Entry 8V3U (electron microscopy, 2.60 A resolution); this record covers chains A and D of the 4 polymer chains in the assembly.

Chain A (and D):
Name: Acyl-Coenzyme A dehydrogenase family, member 11
Source organism: Mus musculus
Notes: chain D of this document is another copy of the same molecule, construct and numbering; everything in this record applies to it too
UniProt: A0A0R4J0I6 (A0A0R4J0I6_MOUSE); residues 2-779 here = UniProt positions 2-779
Sequence (778 residues; each row starts with the number of its first residue):
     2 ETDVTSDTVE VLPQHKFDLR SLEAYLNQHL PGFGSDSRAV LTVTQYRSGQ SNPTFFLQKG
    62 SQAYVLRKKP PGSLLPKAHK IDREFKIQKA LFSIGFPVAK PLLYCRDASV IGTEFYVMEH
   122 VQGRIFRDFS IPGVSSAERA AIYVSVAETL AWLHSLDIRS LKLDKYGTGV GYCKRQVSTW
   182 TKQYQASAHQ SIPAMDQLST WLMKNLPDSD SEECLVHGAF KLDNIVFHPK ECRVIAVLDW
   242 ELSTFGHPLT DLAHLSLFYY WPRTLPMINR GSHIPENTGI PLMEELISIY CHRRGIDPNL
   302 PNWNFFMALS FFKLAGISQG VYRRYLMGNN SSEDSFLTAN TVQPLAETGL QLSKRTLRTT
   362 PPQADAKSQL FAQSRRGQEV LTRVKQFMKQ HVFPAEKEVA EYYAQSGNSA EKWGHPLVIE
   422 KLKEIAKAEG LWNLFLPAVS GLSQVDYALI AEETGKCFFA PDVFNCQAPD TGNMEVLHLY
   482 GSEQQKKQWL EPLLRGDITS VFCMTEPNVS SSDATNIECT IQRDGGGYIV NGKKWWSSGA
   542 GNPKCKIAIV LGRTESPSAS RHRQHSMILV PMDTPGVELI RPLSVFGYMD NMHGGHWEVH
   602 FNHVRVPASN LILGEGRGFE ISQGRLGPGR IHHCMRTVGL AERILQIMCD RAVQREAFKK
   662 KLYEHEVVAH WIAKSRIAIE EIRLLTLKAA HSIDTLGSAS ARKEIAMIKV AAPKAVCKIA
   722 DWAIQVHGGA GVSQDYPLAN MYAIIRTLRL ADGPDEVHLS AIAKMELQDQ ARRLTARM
Not modelled in the structure: 2-374, 406-412, 776-779
Differences from the reference sequence: engineered mutation Ala220 (Asp in A0A0R4J0I6)
Residues lining bound ligands:
  - FAD (flavin-adenine dinucleotide), molecule 1: Phe503, Cys504, Met505, Thr506, Val510, Ser511, Ser512, Ser513, Trp536, Trp537, Ser539, Val586, His597, Thr748, Leu751, Ala752, Asp753, Gly754, Pro755, Glu757, Val758, Ser761
  - FAD, molecule 2: Arg656, Ala658, Phe659, Leu663, His666, Gln726, Val727, His728, Gly729, Gly730, Val733
What the authors report for this chain:
  - catalytic residues: Asp753 (from molecular simulation)
  - mutagenesis - R637K: decreased catalytic activity
  - binding site for flavin-adenine dinucleotide: His597

Interface between chain A and chain D:
Contacting residue pairs (73; chain A residue first):
  Pro508(A) with Arg656(D)
  Asn509(A) with Arg656(D)
  Val510(A) with Arg656(D), hydrogen bond (backbone-side chain)
  Ser511(A) with Arg656(D), hydrogen bond; Glu657(D), hydrogen bond (side chain-backbone); Ala658(D)
  Ser513(A) with Phe659(D)
  Asp514(A) with Phe659(D), hydrogen bond (side chain-backbone)
  Asn517(A) with Glu657(D)
  Trp536(A) with Asp736(D)
  Trp537(A) with Gly730(D); Val733(D), hydrophobic; Ser734(D)
  Arg582(A) with Gln735(D); Asp736(D), salt bridge
  Pro583(A) with Gln735(D), hydrogen bond (backbone-side chain)
  Ser585(A) with Val733(D); Ser734(D); Gln735(D), hydrogen bond (backbone-side chain)
  Val586(A) with Val733(D)
  Phe587(A) with Phe587(D); Tyr589(D); Val733(D), hydrogen bond (backbone-backbone); Ala740(D), hydrophobic; Tyr743(D), hydrophobic
  Gly588(A) with Gly588(D); Tyr589(D), hydrogen bond (backbone-side chain)
  Tyr589(A) with Phe587(D); Gly588(D), hydrogen bond (side chain-backbone)
  Arg656(A) with Pro508(D); Asn509(D); Val510(D), hydrogen bond (side chain-backbone); Ser511(D), hydrogen bond
  Glu657(A) with Ser511(D), hydrogen bond (backbone-side chain); Asn517(D)
  Ala658(A) with Ser511(D)
  Phe659(A) with Ser513(D); Asp514(D), hydrogen bond (backbone-side chain); Val758(D), hydrophobic
  Trp672(A) with Glu757(D)
  Asp722(A) with Arg747(D), salt bridge; Arg750(D), salt bridge
  Ile725(A) with Arg747(D)
  Gln726(A) with Arg747(D), hydrogen bond; Arg750(D), hydrogen bond; Leu751(D); Glu757(D)
  Gly729(A) with Leu751(D)
  Gly730(A) with Trp537(D)
  Val733(A) with Trp537(D), hydrophobic; Ser585(D); Val586(D); Phe587(D), hydrogen bond (backbone-backbone)
  Ser734(A) with Trp537(D); Ser585(D)
  Gln735(A) with Arg582(D); Pro583(D), hydrogen bond (side chain-backbone); Ser585(D), hydrogen bond (side chain-backbone)
  Asp736(A) with Trp536(D); Arg582(D), salt bridge
  Ala740(A) with Phe587(D), hydrophobic
  Tyr743(A) with Phe587(D), hydrophobic; Tyr743(D), hydrogen bond
  Arg747(A) with Asp722(D), salt bridge; Ile725(D); Gln726(D), hydrogen bond
  Arg750(A) with Asp722(D), salt bridge; Gln726(D), hydrogen bond
  Leu751(A) with Gln726(D); Gly729(D)
  Glu757(A) with Trp672(D); Gln726(D)
  Val758(A) with Phe659(D), hydrophobic
Interface residues without a listed pair, chain A (41 interface residues in all): Leu584, Ala731, Thr748, Pro755
Interface residues without a listed pair, chain D (41 interface residues in all): Leu584, Ala731, Thr748, Pro755

Summary:
Chain A and chain D each contribute 41 residues to their interface, with 21 hydrogen bonds and 6 salt bridges.
Polar contacts include Arg582(A)-Asp736(D), Asp722(A)-Arg747(D) and Asp722(A)-Arg750(D). Bound to chain A:
flavin-adenine dinucleotide. The paper reports the catalytic residue Asp753(A); R637K of chain A reduces
catalytic activity.
Chain A and chain D are both Acyl-Coenzyme A dehydrogenase family, member 11 (Mus musculus); the structure,
ACAD11 D220A with 4-hydroxyvaleryl-CoA, was determined by electron microscopy together with 8V3V from the same
study.
